2PFF - chains B and I of the 9 polymer chains in the assembly; structure by X-ray diffraction, 4.00 A resolution.

# Chain B
Name: Fatty acid synthase subunit beta
Organism: Saccharomyces cerevisiae
Notes: EC 2.3.1.86
UniProt: P07149 (FAS1_YEAST); residues 1-1940 carry their UniProt numbers (817 of 2006 residues fall inside the UniProt entry; the rest is not from it)
Chain sequence (2006 residues; row label = number of the first residue in the row; note: 45 numbers in that range are skipped by the numbering (no residue carries them; nothing is unmodelled there); X marks 1188 residues of unknown identity (built as UNK)):
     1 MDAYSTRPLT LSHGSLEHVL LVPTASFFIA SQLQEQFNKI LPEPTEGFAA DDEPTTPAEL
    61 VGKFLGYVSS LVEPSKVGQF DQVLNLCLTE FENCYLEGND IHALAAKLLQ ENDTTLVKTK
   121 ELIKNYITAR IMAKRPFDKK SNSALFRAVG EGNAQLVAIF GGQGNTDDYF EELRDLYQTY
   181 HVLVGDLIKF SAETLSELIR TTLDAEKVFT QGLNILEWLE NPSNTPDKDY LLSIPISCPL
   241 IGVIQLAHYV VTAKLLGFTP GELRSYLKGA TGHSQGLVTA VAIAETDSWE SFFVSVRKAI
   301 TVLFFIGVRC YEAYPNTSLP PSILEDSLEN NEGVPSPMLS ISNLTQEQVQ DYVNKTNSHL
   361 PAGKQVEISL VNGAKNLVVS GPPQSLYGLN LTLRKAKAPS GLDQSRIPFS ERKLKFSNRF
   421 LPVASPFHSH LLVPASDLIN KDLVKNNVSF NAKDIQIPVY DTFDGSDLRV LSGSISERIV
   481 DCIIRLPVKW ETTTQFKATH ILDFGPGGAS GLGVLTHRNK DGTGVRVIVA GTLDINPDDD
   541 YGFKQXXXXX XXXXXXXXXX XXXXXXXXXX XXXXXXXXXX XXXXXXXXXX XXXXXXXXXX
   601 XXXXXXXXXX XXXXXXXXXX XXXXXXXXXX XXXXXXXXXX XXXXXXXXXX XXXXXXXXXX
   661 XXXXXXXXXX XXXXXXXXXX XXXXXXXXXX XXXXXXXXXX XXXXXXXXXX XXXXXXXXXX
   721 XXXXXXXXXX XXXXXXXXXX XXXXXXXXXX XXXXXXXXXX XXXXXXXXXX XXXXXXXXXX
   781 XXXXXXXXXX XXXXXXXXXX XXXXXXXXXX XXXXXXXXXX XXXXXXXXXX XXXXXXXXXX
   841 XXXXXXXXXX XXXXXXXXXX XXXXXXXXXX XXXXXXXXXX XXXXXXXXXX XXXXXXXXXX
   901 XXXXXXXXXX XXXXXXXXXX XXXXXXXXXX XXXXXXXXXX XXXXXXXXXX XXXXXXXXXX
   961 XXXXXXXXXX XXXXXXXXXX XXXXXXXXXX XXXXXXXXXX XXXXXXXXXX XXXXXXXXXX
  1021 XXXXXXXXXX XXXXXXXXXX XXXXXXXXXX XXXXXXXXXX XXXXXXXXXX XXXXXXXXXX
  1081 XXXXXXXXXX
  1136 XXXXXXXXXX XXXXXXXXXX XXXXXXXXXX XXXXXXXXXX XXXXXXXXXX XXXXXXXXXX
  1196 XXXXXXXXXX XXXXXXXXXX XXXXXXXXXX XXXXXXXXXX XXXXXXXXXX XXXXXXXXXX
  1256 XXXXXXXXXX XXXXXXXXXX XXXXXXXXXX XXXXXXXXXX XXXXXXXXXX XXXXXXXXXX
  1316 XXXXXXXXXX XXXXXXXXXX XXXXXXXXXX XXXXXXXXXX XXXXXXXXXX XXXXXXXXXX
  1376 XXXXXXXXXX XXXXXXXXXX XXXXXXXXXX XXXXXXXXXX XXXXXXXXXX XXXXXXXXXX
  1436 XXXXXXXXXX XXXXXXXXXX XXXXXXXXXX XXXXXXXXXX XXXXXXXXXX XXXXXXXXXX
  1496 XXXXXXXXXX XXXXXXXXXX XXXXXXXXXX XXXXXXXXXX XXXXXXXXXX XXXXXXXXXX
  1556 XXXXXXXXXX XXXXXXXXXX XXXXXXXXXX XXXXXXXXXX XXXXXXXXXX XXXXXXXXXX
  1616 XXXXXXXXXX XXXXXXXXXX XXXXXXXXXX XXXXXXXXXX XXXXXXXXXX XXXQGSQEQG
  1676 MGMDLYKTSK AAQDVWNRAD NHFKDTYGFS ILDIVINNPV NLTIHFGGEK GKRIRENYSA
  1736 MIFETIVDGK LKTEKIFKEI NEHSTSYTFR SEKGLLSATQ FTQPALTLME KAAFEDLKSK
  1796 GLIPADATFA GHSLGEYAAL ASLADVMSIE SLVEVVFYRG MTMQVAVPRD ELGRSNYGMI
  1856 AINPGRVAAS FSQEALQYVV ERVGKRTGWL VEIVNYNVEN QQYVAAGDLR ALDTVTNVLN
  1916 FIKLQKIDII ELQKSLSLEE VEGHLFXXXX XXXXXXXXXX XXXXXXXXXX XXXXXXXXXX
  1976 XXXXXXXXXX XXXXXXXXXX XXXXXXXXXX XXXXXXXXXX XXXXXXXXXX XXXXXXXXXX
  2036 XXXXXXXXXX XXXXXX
Swiss-Prot annotation at these positions:
  - active site: Ser-274 (For acetyltransferase activity), Ser-1808 (For malonyltransferase activity)
  - modified residue: Met-1 (N-acetylmethionine)

# Chain I
Name: Tail protein
Chain sequence (65 residues; each row starts with the number of its first residue; X marks 65 residues of unknown identity (built as UNK)):
     1 XXXXXXXXXX XXXXXXXXXX XXXXXXXXXX XXXXXXXXXX XXXXXXXXXX XXXXXXXXXX
    61 XXXXX

# Chain B / chain I interface
Chain B side of the interface, 5 residues: His-359, Leu-360, Gly-388, Leu-391, Thr-392

# In short
Chain B and chain I make no direct contact in this assembly. From UniProt: active-site residues Ser-274(B) and
Ser-1808(B) on chain B.
Chain B is Fatty acid synthase subunit beta (Saccharomyces cerevisiae) and chain I is Tail protein; the
structure, Structural Insights of Yeast Fatty Acid Synthase, was determined by X-ray diffraction.
